Entry 8I8G (X-ray diffraction, 3.00 A resolution); this record covers chains B and A of the 3 polymer chains in the assembly.

[Chain B (and A)]
Molecule: Viomycin kinase
From: Streptosporangium roseum
Notes: chain A of this document is another copy of the same molecule, construct and numbering; everything in this record applies to it too
UniProt: D2B3F1 (D2B3F1_STRRD); residue numbers follow UniProt; this construct covers 1-286
Chain sequence (286 residues; numbered 1 to 286; the number before each row is that of its first residue):
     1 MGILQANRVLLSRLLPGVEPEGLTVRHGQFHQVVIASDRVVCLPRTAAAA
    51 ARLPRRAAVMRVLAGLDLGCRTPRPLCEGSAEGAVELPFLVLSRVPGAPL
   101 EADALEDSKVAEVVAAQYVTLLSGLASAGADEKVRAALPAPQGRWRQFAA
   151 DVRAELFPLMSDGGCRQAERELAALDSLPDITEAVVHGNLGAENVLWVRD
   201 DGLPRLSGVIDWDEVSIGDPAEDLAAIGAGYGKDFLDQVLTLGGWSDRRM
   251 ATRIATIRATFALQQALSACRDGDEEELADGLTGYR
Disordered / not traced: 1 (chain A: 1, 82-86)
Sequence notes: engineered mutation Asn189 (Asp in D2B3F1)
From the paper describing this entry:
  - mutagenesis - D189N: abolished catalytic activity

[Interface between chain B and chain A]
Contacting residue pairs (60):
  Leu15(B) - Arg205(A)
  Pro16(B) - Gly202(A)
  Pro16(B) - Leu203(A)  hydrogen bond (backbone-backbone)
  Gly17(B) - Asp201(A)
  Gly17(B) - Gly202(A)
  Val18(B) - Gly202(A)
  Ser37(B) - Asp201(A)  hydrogen bond
  Ser37(B) - Arg205(A)
  Asp38(B) - Arg71(A)  hydrogen bond (backbone-side chain)
  Asp38(B) - Val198(A)
  Asp38(B) - Arg205(A)  salt bridge
  Arg39(B) - Arg205(A)
  Arg39(B) - Leu206(A)  hydrogen bond (side chain-backbone)
  Arg61(B) - Gly65(A)
  Arg61(B) - Asp67(A)
  Leu63(B) - Arg74(A)  hydrogen bond (backbone-side chain)
  Ala64(B) - Ala64(A)
  Ala64(B) - Arg74(A)  hydrogen bond (backbone-side chain)
  Gly65(B) - Arg61(A)
  Leu66(B) - Arg74(A)  hydrogen bond (backbone-side chain)
  Asp67(B) - Arg61(A)  salt bridge
  Gly69(B) - Leu76(A)
  Cys70(B) - Arg74(A)
  Cys70(B) - Leu76(A)
  Arg71(B) - Asp38(A)  salt bridge
  Arg71(B) - Arg74(A)
  Arg71(B) - Ser93(A)
  Arg71(B) - Arg94(A)  hydrogen bond (side chain-backbone)
  Thr72(B) - Arg74(A)  hydrogen bond
  Arg74(B) - Leu63(A)  hydrogen bond (side chain-backbone)
  Arg74(B) - Ala64(A)  hydrogen bond (side chain-backbone)
  Arg74(B) - Leu66(A)  hydrogen bond (side chain-backbone)
  Arg74(B) - Cys70(A)
  Arg74(B) - Arg71(A)
  Arg74(B) - Thr72(A)  hydrogen bond
  Leu76(B) - Gly69(A)
  Leu76(B) - Cys70(A)
  Cys77(B) - Asp67(A)
  Glu78(B) - Asp67(A)
  Glu78(B) - Thr120(A)
  Gly79(B) - Asp67(A)
  Glu82(B) - Asp67(A)
  Ser93(B) - Arg71(A)
  Arg94(B) - Arg71(A)  hydrogen bond (backbone-side chain)
  Val198(B) - Ser37(A)
  Val198(B) - Asp38(A)
  Asp200(B) - Ser37(A)  hydrogen bond
  Asp201(B) - Val18(A)
  Asp201(B) - Ser37(A)  hydrogen bond
  Gly202(B) - Pro16(A)
  Gly202(B) - Gly17(A)
  Gly202(B) - Val18(A)
  Leu203(B) - Pro16(A)  hydrogen bond (backbone-backbone)
  Leu203(B) - Gly17(A)
  Arg205(B) - Leu15(A)
  Arg205(B) - Pro16(A)
  Arg205(B) - Ser37(A)  hydrogen bond
  Arg205(B) - Asp38(A)  salt bridge
  Arg205(B) - Arg39(A)
  Leu206(B) - Arg39(A)  hydrogen bond (backbone-side chain)
Interface residues without a listed pair, chain B (37 interface residues in all): Leu14, Leu68, Pro75, Val113, Ser207
Interface residues without a listed pair, chain A (31 interface residues in all): Leu14, Val113, Ser123

[In short]
Chain B and chain A form an interface of 37 and 31 residues respectively; the contacts include 19 hydrogen
bonds and 4 salt bridges. Among the polar pairs are Asp38(B)-Arg205(A), Asp67(B)-Arg61(A) and
Arg71(B)-Asp38(A). From the paper: D189N of chain B abolishes catalytic activity.
Both chains are Viomycin kinase (Streptosporangium roseum). Entry 8I8G (Crystal structure of Cph001-D189N in
complex with CMN IIA and ATP) was determined by X-ray diffraction (same publication as 8I82, 8I84, 8I89 and
8I8H).
